Entry 1YI5 (X-ray diffraction, 4.20 A resolution (low resolution: residue-level contacts below are approximate; hydrogen-bond / salt-bridge calls are withheld)); this record covers chains D and I of the 10 polymer chains in the assembly.

== Chain D ==
Protein: Acetylcholine-binding protein
From: Lymnaea stagnalis
Reference sequence: P58154 (ACHP_LYMST); residues 1-210 here correspond to UniProt positions 20-229 (UniProt number = residue number + 19)
Chain sequence (210 residues; numbered 1 to 210; the number before each row is that of its first residue):
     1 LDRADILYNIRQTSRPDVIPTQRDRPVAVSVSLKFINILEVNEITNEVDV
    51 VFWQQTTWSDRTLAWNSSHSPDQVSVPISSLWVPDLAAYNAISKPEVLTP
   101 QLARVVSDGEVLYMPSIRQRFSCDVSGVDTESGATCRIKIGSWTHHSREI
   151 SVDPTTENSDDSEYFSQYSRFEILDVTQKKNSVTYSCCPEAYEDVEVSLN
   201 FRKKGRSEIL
Unresolved in the structure: 206-210
UniProt features mapped onto this chain:
  - glycosylation: N66 (N-linked (GlcNAc...) asparagine)
Cystine bridges: C123-C136, C187-C188
From the paper describing this entry:
  - post-translational modification sites: N66
  - specificity-determining residues: S182, T184, S186 (proposed by the authors, not directly observed)

== Chain I ==
Protein: Long neurotoxin 1
From: Naja siamensis
Reference sequence: P01391 (NXL1_NAJKA); numbering as in UniProt (aligned over 1-71)
Chain sequence (71 residues; row label = number of the first residue in the row):
     1 IRCFITPDITSKDCPNGHVCYTKTWCDAFCSIRGKRVDLGCAATCPTVKT
    51 GVDIQCCSTDNCNPFPTRKRP
Unresolved in the structure: 68-71
UniProt features mapped onto this chain:
  - site: K23 (Binds to Torpedo AChR), W25 (Binds to both neuronal alpha-7/CHRNA7 and Torpedo AChRs), D27 (Binds to both neuronal alpha-7/CHRNA7 and Torpedo AChRs), A28 (Binds to alpha-7/CHRNA7 AChR), F29 (Binds to both neuronal alpha-7/CHRNA7 and Torpedo AChRs), R33 (Binds to both neuronal alpha-7/CHRNA7 and Torpedo AChRs), K35 (Binds to alpha-7/CHRNA7 AChR), R36 (Binds to both neuronal alpha-7/CHRNA7 and Torpedo AChRs, may be important for inhibition of GABA(A) receptors), K49 (Binds to Torpedo AChR), F65 (Binds to both neuronal alpha-7/CHRNA7 and Torpedo AChRs)
  - mutagenesis: K23 (K23E: 2-fold and 28-fold decrease in affinity for Torpedo AChRs), W25 (W25A: 11-fold decrease in affinity for Torpedo AChRs and 6-fold decrease in affinity for neuronal alpha-7/CHRNA7 AChR), D27 (D27R: 31-fold decrease in affinity for Torpedo AChRs and 50-fold decrease in affinity for neuronal alpha-7/CHRNA7 AChR), A28 (A28G: 5-fold decrease in affinity for neuronal alpha-7/CHRNA7 AChR), F29 (F29A: 12-fold decrease in affinity for Torpedo AChRs and 74-fold decrease in affinity for neuronal alpha-7/CHRNA7 AChR), R33 (R33E: 767-fold decrease in affinity for Torpedo AChRs and 339-fold decrease in affinity for neuronal alpha-7/CHRNA7 AChR), K35 (K35A: 11-fold decrease in affinity for neuronal alpha-7/CHRNA7 AChR), R36 (R36A: 16-fold decrease in affinity for Torpedo AChRs), K49 (K49E: 3-fold and 53-fold decrease in affinity for Torpedo AChRs), F65 (F65A: 7-fold decrease in affinity for Torpedo AChRs and 15-fold decrease in affinity for neuronal alpha-7/CHRNA7 AChR)
Cystine bridges: C3-C20, C14-C41, C26-C30, C45-C56, C57-C62
From the paper describing this entry:
  - specificity-determining residues: A28, F29, R33 (proposed by the authors, not directly observed)

== Interface between chain D and chain I ==
Contacting residue pairs - 28 pairs, chain D then chain I:
  W143(D) with R33(I)
  T144(D) with R33(I)
  S182(D) with P7(I)
  V183(D) with R36(I)
  T184(D) with T6(I); P7(I); R36(I); V37(I)
  Y185(D) with D27(I); F29(I); G34(I); K35(I); R36(I); F65(I)
  S186(D) with R33(I); G34(I); K35(I); V37(I)
  C187(D) with R33(I); F65(I); T67(I)
  C188(D) with F65(I)
  P189(D) with F65(I)
  E190(D) with P7(I); D8(I); I9(I)
  Y192(D) with F29(I); R33(I)
Also at the interface, not in a pair above, chain D (13 interface residues in all): A191

== In short ==
The chain D/chain I interface involves 13 residues from each chain. Curated annotation (UniProt) lists 10
mutagenesis sites on chain I. The paper reports specificity determinants S182(D), T184(D) and A28(I) among
others; a modification site at N66(D).
Here chain D is Acetylcholine-binding protein (Lymnaea stagnalis) and chain I is Long neurotoxin 1 (Naja
siamensis). Entry 1YI5 (Crystal structure of the a-cobratoxin-AChBP complex) was determined by X-ray
diffraction.
